Entry 8PRW (electron microscopy, 1.90 A resolution); this record covers chains A and J of the 12 polymer chains in the assembly.

== Chain A ==
Protein: Fatty acid synthase subunit alpha
Organism: Saccharomyces cerevisiae
Notes: EC 2.3.1.86, 1.1.1.100, 2.3.1.41
UniProtKB: P19097 (FAS2_YEAST); residue numbers follow UniProt; this construct covers 1-1887
Chain sequence (1887 residues; each row starts with the number of its first residue):
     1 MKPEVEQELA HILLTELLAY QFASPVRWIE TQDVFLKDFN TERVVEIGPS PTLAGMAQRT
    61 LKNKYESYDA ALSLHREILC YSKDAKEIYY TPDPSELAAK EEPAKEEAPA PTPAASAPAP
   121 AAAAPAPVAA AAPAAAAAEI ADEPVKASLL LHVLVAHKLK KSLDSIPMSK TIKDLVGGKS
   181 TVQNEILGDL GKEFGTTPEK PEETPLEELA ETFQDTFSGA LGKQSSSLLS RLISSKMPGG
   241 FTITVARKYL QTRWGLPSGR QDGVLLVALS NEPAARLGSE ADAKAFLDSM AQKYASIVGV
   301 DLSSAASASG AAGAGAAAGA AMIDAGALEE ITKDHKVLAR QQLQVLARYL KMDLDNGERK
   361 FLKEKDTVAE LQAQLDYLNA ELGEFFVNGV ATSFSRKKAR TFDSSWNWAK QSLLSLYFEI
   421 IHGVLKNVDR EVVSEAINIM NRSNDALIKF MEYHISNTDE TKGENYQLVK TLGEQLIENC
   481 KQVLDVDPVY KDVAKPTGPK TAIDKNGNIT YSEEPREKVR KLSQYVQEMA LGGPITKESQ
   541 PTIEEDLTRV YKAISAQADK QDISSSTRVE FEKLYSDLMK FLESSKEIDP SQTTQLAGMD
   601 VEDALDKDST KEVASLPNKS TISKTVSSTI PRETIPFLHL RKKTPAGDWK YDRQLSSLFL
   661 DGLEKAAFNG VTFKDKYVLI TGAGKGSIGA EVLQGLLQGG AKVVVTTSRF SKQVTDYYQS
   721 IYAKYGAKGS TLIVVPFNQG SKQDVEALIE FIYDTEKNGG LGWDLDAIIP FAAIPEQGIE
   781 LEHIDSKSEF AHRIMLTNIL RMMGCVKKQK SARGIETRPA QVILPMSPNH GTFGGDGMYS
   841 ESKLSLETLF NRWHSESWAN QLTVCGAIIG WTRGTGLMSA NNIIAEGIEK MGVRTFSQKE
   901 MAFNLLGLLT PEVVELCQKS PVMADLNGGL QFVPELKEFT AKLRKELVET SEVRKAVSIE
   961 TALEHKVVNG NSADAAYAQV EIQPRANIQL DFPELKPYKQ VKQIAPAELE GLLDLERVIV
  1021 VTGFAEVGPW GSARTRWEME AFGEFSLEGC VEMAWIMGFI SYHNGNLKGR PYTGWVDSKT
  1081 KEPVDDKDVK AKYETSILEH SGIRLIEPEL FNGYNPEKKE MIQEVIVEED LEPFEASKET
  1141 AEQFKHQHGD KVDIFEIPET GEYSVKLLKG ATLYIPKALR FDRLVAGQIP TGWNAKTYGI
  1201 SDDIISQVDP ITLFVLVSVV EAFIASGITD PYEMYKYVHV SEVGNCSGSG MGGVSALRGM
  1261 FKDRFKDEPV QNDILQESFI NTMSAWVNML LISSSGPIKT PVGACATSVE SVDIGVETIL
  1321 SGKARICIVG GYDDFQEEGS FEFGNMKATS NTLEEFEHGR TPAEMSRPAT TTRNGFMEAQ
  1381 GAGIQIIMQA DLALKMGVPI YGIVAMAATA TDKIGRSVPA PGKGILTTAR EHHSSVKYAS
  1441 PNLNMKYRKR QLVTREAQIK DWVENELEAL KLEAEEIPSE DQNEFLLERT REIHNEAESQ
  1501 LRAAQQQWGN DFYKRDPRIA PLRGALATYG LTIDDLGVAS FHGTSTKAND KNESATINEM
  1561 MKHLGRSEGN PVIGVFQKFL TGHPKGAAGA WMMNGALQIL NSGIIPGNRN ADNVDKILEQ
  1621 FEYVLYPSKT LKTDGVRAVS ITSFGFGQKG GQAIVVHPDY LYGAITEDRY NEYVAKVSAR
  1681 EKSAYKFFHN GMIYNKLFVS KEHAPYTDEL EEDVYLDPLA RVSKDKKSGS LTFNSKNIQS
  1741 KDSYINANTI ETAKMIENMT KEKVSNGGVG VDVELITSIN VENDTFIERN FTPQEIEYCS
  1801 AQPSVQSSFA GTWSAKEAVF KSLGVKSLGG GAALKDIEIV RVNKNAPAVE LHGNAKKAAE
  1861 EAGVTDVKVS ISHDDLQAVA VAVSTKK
Unresolved in the structure: 95-327, 540-601, 1826-1832, 1887
Swiss-Prot annotation at these positions:
  - active site (For beta-ketoacyl synthase activity): C1305, H1542, H1583
  - binding site (acetyl-CoA): D1772 to E1774, Y1798, S1808, E1817 to S1827, R1841 to K1844, I1871 to H1873
  - binding site (Mg(2+)): D1772, V1773, E1774, S1872, H1873
  - modified residue: S50 (Phosphoserine), S180 (O-(pantetheine 4'-phosphoryl)serine), S523 (Phosphoserine), S958 (Phosphoserine), S1440 (Phosphoserine)
  - cross-link: K37 (Glycyl lysine isopeptide (Lys-Gly) (interchain with G-Cter in ubiquitin))
  - mutagenesis: G1250 (G1250S: Cerulenin-resistance), V1769 (V1769D: Does not affect oligomerization; when associated with S-1771 and L-1773 or S-1771; L-1773; S-1879 and E-1881), G1770 (G1770D: Loss of transferase activity), V1771 (V1771S: Does not affect oligomerization but lacks transferase activity; when associated with D-1769 and L-1773 or D-1769; L-1773; S-1879 and E-1881), D1772 (D1772S: Loss of transferase activity; when associated with S-1774), V1773 (V1773L: Does not affect oligomerization but lacks transferase activity; when associated with D-1769 and S-1771 or D-1769; S-1771; S-1879 and E-1881), E1774 (E1774S: Loss of transferase activity; when associated with S-1772), R1841 (R1841A: Loss off transferase activity), V1879 (V1879S: Does not affect oligomerization but lacks transferase activity; when associated with D-1769; S-1771; L-1773 and E-1881), V1881 (V1881E: Does not affect oligomerization but lacks transferase activity; when associated with D-1769; S-1771; L-1773 and S-1879)
Ligand contacts:
  - coenzyme A (COA): T52, M56, R59
  - NADP (NAP; NADP nicotinamide-adenine-dinucleotide phosphate): G682, G684, S687, I688, G689, T707, S708, R709, Y718, F737, N738, Q739, G740, F771, A772, A773, I774, I794, M795, P825, M826, S827, Y839, K843, I869, G870, W871, T872, T875, G876, L877, M878
What the authors report for this chain:
  - conformationally variable residues: N829, L930, L936

== Chain J ==
Protein: Fatty acid synthase subunit beta
Organism: Saccharomyces cerevisiae
Notes: EC 2.3.1.86, 4.2.1.59, 1.3.1.9, 2.3.1.38, 2.3.1.39, 3.1.2.14
UniProtKB: P07149 (FAS1_YEAST); residue numbers follow UniProt; this construct covers 1-2051
Chain sequence (2051 residues; numbered 1 to 2051; the number before each row is that of its first residue):
     1 MDAYSTRPLT LSHGSLEHVL LVPTASFFIA SQLQEQFNKI LPEPTEGFAA DDEPTTPAEL
    61 VGKFLGYVSS LVEPSKVGQF DQVLNLCLTE FENCYLEGND IHALAAKLLQ ENDTTLVKTK
   121 ELIKNYITAR IMAKRPFDKK SNSALFRAVG EGNAQLVAIF GGQGNTDDYF EELRDLYQTY
   181 HVLVGDLIKF SAETLSELIR TTLDAEKVFT QGLNILEWLE NPSNTPDKDY LLSIPISCPL
   241 IGVIQLAHYV VTAKLLGFTP GELRSYLKGA TGHSQGLVTA VAIAETDSWE SFFVSVRKAI
   301 TVLFFIGVRC YEAYPNTSLP PSILEDSLEN NEGVPSPMLS ISNLTQEQVQ DYVNKTNSHL
   361 PAGKQVEISL VNGAKNLVVS GPPQSLYGLN LTLRKAKAPS GLDQSRIPFS ERKLKFSNRF
   421 LPVASPFHSH LLVPASDLIN KDLVKNNVSF NAKDIQIPVY DTFDGSDLRV LSGSISERIV
   481 DCIIRLPVKW ETTTQFKATH ILDFGPGGAS GLGVLTHRNK DGTGVRVIVA GTLDINPDDD
   541 YGFKQEIFDV TSNGLKKNPN WLEEYHPKLI KNKSGKIFVE TKFSKLIGRP PLLVPGMTPC
   601 TVSPDFVAAT TNAGYTIELA GGGYFSAAGM TAAIDSVVSQ IEKGSTFGIN LIYVNPFMLQ
   661 WGIPLIKELR SKGYPIQFLT IGAGVPSLEV ASEYIETLGL KYLGLKPGSI DAISQVINIA
   721 KAHPNFPIAL QWTGGRGGGH HSFEDAHTPM LQMYSKIRRH PNIMLIFGSG FGSADDTYPY
   781 LTGEWSTKFD YPPMPFDGFL FGSRVMIAKE VKTSPDAKKC IAACTGVPDD KWEQTYKKPT
   841 GGIVTVRSEM GEPIHKIATR GVMLWKEFDE TIFNLPKNKL VPTLEAKRDY IISRLNADFQ
   901 KPWFATVNGQ ARDLATMTYE EVAKRLVELM FIRSTNSWFD VTWRTFTGDF LRRVEERFTK
   961 SKTLSLIQSY SLLDKPDEAI EKVFNAYPAA REQFLNAQDI DHFLSMCQNP MQKPVPFVPV
  1021 LDRRFEIFFK KDSLWQSEHL EAVVDQDVQR TCILHGPVAA QFTKVIDEPI KSIMDGIHDG
  1081 HIKKLLHQYY GDDESKIPAV EYFGGESPVD VQSQVDSSSV SEDSAVFKAT SSTDEESWFK
  1141 ALAGSEINWR HASFLCSFIT QDKMFVSNPI RKVFKPSQGM VVEISNGNTS SKTVVTLSEP
  1201 VQGELKPTVI LKLLKENIIQ MEMIENRTMD GKPVSLPLLY NFNPDNGFAP ISEVMEDRNQ
  1261 RIKEMYWKLW IDEPFNLDFD PRDVIKGKDF EITAKEVYDF THAVGNNCED FVSRPDRTML
  1321 APMDFAIVVG WRAIIKAIFP NTVDGDLLKL VHLSNGYKMI PGAKPLQVGD VVSTTAVIES
  1381 VVNQPTGKIV DVVGTLSRNG KPVMEVTSSF FYRGNYTDFE NTFQKTVEPV YQMHIKTSKD
  1441 IAVLRSKEWF QLDDEDFDLL NKTLTFETET EVTFKNANIF SSVKCFGPIK VELPTKETVE
  1501 IGIVDYEAGA SHGNPVVDFL KRNGSTLEQK VNLENPIPIA VLDSYTPSTN EPYARVSGDL
  1561 NPIHVSRHFA SYANLPGTIT HGMFSSASVR ALIENWAADS VSSRVRGYTC QFVDMVLPNT
  1621 ALKTSIQHVG MINGRKLIKF ETRNEDDVVV LTGEAEIEQP VTTFVFTGQG SQEQGMGMDL
  1681 YKTSKAAQDV WNRADNHFKD TYGFSILDIV INNPVNLTIH FGGEKGKRIR ENYSAMIFET
  1741 IVDGKLKTEK IFKEINEHST SYTFRSEKGL LSATQFTQPA LTLMEKAAFE DLKSKGLIPA
  1801 DATFAGHSLG EYAALASLAD VMSIESLVEV VFYRGMTMQV AVPRDELGRS NYGMIAINPG
  1861 RVAASFSQEA LQYVVERVGK RTGWLVEIVN YNVENQQYVA AGDLRALDTV TNVLNFIKLQ
  1921 KIDIIELQKS LSLEEVEGHL FEIIDEASKK SAVKPRPLKL ERGFACIPLV GISVPFHSTY
  1981 LMNGVKPFKS FLKKNIIKEN VKVARLAGKY IPNLTAKPFQ VTKEYFQDVY DLTGSEPIKE
  2041 IIDNWEKYEQ S
Unresolved in the structure: 1-4, 1110-1121, 2051
Modified residues: S1808 ((2S)-2-azanyl-3-(3-oxidanyl-3-oxidanylidene-propanoyl)oxy-propanoic acid; J8W)
Swiss-Prot annotation at these positions:
  - active site: S274 (For acetyltransferase activity)
  - modified residue: M1 (N-acetylmethionine), T733 (Phosphothreonine), S1121 (Phosphoserine)
  - cross-link: K1364 (Glycyl lysine isopeptide (Lys-Gly) (interchain with G-Cter in ubiquitin))
Ligand contacts:
  - coenzyme A (COA): Q1669, H1807, S1808, M1854, A1856, I1857, N1858, R1861, N1890, N1892, Q1897, V1899, R1962, G1963, F1964, A1965, C1966, I1967, L1969, I1972, F1976, H1977
  - FNR (1-deoxy-1-(7,8-dimethyl-2,4-dioxo-3,4-dihydro-2H-benzo[g]pteridin-1-id-10(5h)-yl)-5-O-phosphonato-D-ribitol): P595, G596, M597, T598, P599, C600, N650, I652, G682, K706, T733, R736, G737, G738, G739, S769, G770, F771, L800, F801, G802, S803, M806, L1054, H1055, A1059
  - NADP (NAP; NADP nicotinamide-adenine-dinucleotide phosphate): T598, G622, F625, I652, N655, M658, A683, G739, H740, E849, D940, P1010, M1011, Q1012, K1013, P1014, K1030, K1031, D1032, S1033, L1034, L1054
What the authors report for this chain:
  - binding site for NADP: H740

== How chain A and chain J interact ==
Pairs across the interface (9):
  T817(A) - H1720(J)  hydrogen bond (side chain-backbone)
  T817(A) - F1721(J)
  T817(A) - G1722(J)  hydrogen bond (backbone-backbone)
  T817(A) - G1726(J)
  R818(A) - H1720(J)
  E915(A) - K1727(J)  salt bridge
  Q918(A) - G1722(J)
  Q918(A) - G1723(J)  hydrogen bond (side chain-backbone)
  Q918(A) - K1727(J)
Other interface residues (no listed pair), chain A (6 interface residues in all): E816, P819
Other interface residues (no listed pair), chain J (8 interface residues in all): K1725, I1729

== Overview ==
The interface between chain A and chain J involves 6 residues on one side and 8 on the other, with 3 hydrogen
bonds and 1 salt bridge. Polar pairs include E915(A)-K1727(J), T817(A)-H1720(J) and Q918(A)-G1723(J). From the
paper: a binding site for NADP at H740(J); conformational variability at N829(A), L930(A) and L936(A).
Chain A is Fatty acid synthase subunit alpha and chain J is Fatty acid synthase subunit beta, both from
Saccharomyces cerevisiae; the structure, Cryo-EM structure of the yeast fatty acid synthase at 1.9 angstrom
resolution, was determined by electron microscopy together with 8PRV, 8PS1, 8PS2, 8PS8, 8PS9, 8PSA and 7
further entries from the same study.
